PDB entry 8U1R | electron microscopy, 3.60 A resolution | chains B and C of the 3 polymer chains in the assembly

Chain B (and C):
Protein: Fusion glycoprotein F
Organism: Langya virus
Notes: chain C of this document is another copy of the same molecule, construct and numbering; everything in this record applies to it too
Amino-acid sequence (555 residues; numbered 1 to 555; the number before each row is that of its first residue):
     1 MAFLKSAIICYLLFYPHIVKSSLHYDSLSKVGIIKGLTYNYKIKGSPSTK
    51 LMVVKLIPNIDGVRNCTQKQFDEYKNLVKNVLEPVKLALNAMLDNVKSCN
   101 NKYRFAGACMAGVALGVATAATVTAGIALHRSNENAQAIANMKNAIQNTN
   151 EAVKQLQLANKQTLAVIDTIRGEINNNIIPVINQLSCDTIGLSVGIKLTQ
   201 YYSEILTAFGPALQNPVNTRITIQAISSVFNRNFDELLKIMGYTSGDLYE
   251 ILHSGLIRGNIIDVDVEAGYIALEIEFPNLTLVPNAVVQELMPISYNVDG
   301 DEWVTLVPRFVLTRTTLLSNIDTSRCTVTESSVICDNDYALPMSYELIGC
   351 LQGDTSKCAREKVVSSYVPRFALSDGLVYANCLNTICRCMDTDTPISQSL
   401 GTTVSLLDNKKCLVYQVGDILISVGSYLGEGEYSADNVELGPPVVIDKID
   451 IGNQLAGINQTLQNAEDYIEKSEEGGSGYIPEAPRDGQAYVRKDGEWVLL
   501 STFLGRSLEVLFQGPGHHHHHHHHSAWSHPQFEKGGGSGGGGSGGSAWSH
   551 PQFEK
Not modelled in the structure: 1-21, 100-108, 430-555
Disulfide bonds: Cys66-Cys187, Cys99-Cys109, Cys326-Cys335, Cys350-Cys358, Cys382-Cys387, Cys389-Cys412
What the authors report for this chain:
  - mutagenesis - S186P, L237F: unchanged stability

Interface between chain B and chain C:
Residue-residue contacts (60; chain B residue first):
  Glu73(B) - Lys239(C)  salt bridge
  Cys109(B) - Leu421(C)
  Met110(B) - Leu421(C)
  Met110(B) - Ile422(C)
  Met110(B) - Ser423(C)  hydrogen bond (backbone-backbone)
  Ala111(B) - Ser423(C)
  Gly112(B) - Leu373(C)
  Gly112(B) - Gly376(C)
  Gly112(B) - Ser423(C)  hydrogen bond (backbone-backbone)
  Val113(B) - Gly425(C)
  Gly116(B) - Ser374(C)
  Gly116(B) - Asp375(C)  hydrogen bond (backbone-backbone)
  Gly116(B) - Gly376(C)  hydrogen bond (backbone-backbone)
  Val117(B) - Lys35(C)
  Val117(B) - Gly36(C)
  Val117(B) - Leu37(C)  hydrophobic
  Val117(B) - Leu373(C)
  Val117(B) - Ser374(C)
  Ala118(B) - Met292(C)
  Ala118(B) - Leu373(C)  hydrogen bond (backbone-backbone)
  Thr119(B) - Met292(C)
  Ala120(B) - Phe371(C)
  Val123(B) - Ile420(C)  hydrophobic
  Val123(B) - Ile422(C)  hydrophobic
  Ile127(B) - Ile420(C)  hydrophobic
  Val181(B) - Pro180(C)  hydrophobic
  Val181(B) - Val181(C)  hydrophobic
  Gln184(B) - Pro180(C)
  Leu185(B) - Pro180(C)  hydrophobic
  Ser193(B) - Asn176(C)  hydrogen bond
  Ile196(B) - Asn233(C)
  Thr199(B) - Asn233(C)
  Thr199(B) - Asp235(C)
  Thr199(B) - Glu236(C)  hydrogen bond
  Gln200(B) - Asn231(C)  hydrogen bond (side chain-backbone)
  Gln200(B) - Arg232(C)
  Gln200(B) - Asn233(C)  hydrogen bond (backbone-side chain)
  Tyr202(B) - Asp235(C)
  Ser203(B) - Arg232(C)  hydrogen bond (side chain-backbone)
  Ser203(B) - Asn233(C)
  Ser203(B) - Phe234(C)  hydrogen bond (side chain-backbone)
  Ser203(B) - Asp235(C)
  Glu204(B) - Arg232(C)  salt bridge
  Leu206(B) - Ser245(C)
  Leu206(B) - Tyr249(C)  hydrogen bond (backbone-side chain)
  Thr207(B) - Phe234(C)
  Gly210(B) - Tyr249(C)
  Gln214(B) - Glu330(C)
  Ser319(B) - Val364(C)
  Asn337(B) - Tyr367(C)
  Asp338(B) - Ser365(C)  hydrogen bond
  Asp338(B) - Ser366(C)  hydrogen bond (side chain-backbone)
  Tyr339(B) - Ser365(C)
  Tyr339(B) - Tyr367(C)  hydrophobic
  Ala340(B) - Val364(C)
  Ala340(B) - Ser365(C)  hydrogen bond (backbone-backbone)
  Leu341(B) - Val364(C)
  Pro342(B) - Glu361(C)
  Pro342(B) - Lys362(C)
  Pro342(B) - Val364(C)
Other interface residues (no listed pair), chain B (39 interface residues in all): Leu115, Thr124, Asn177, Leu192, Leu317
Other interface residues (no listed pair), chain C (39 interface residues in all): Glu151, Ala152, Asn177, Gly246, Ala372, Val424

Overview:
Chain B and chain C each contribute 39 residues to their interface, with 15 hydrogen bonds and 2 salt bridges.
Polar pairs include Glu73(B)-Lys239(C), Glu204(B)-Arg232(C) and Ser193(B)-Asn176(C). From the paper: S186P and
L237F of chain B leave stability unchanged.
Chain B and chain C are both Fusion glycoprotein F (Langya virus); the structure, Prefusion-stabilized Langya
virus F protein, variant G99C/I109C, was determined by electron microscopy, deposited together with 8DNG, 8DNR
and 8DO4.
